8V6I - chains A and E of the 6 polymer chains in the assembly; structure by electron microscopy, 14.06 A resolution (very low resolution: no residue pairs are listed; an interface is given only as per-side residue counts).

[Chain A]
Name: DNA polymerase alpha catalytic subunit
Organism: Xenopus laevis
Notes: EC 2.7.7.7
Reference sequence: Q9DE46 (DPOLA_XENLA); residues 335-1458 here = UniProt positions 335-1458
Amino-acid sequence (1127 residues; numbered 332 to 1458; the number before each row is that of its first residue):
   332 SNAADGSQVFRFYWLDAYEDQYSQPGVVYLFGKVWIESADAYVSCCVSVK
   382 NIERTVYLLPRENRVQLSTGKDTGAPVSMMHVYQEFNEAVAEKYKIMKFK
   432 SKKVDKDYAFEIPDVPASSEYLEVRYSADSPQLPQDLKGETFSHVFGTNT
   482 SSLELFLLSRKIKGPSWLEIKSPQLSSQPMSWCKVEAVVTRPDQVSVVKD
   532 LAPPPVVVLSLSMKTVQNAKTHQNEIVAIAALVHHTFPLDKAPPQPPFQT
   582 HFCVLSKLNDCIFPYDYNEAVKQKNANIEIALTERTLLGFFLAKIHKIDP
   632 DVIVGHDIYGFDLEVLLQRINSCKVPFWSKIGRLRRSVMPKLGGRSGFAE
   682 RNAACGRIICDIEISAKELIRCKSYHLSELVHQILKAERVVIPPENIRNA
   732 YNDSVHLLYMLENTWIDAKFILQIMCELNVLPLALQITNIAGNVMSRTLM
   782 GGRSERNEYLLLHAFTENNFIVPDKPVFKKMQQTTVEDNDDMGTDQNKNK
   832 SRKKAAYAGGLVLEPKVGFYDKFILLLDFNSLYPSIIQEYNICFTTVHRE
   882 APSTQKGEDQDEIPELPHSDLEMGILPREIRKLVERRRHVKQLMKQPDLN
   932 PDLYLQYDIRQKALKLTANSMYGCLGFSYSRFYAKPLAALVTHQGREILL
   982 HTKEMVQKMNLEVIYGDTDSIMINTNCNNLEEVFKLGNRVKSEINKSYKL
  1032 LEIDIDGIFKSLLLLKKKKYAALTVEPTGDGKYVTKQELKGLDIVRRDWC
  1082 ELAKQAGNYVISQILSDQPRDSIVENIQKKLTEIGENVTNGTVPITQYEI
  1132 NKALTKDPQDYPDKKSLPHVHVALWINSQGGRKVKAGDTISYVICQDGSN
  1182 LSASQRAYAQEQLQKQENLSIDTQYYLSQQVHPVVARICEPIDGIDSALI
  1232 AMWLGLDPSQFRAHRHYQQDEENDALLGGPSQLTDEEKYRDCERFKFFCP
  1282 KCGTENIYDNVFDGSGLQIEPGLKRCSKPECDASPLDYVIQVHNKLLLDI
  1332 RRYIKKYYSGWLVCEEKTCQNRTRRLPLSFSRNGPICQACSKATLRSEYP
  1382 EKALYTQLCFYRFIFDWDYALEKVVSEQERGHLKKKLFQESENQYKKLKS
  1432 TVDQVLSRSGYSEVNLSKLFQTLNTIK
Not modelled in the structure: 332-338, 809-835, 883-891, 1243-1270, 1453-1458
Sequence notes: expression tag (332-334)
UniProt features mapped onto this chain:
  - zinc finger: Cys1280 to Pro1310 (CysA-type)
  - motif: Cys1345 to Cys1371 (CysB motif)
  - binding site (Zn(2+)): Cys1280, Cys1283, Cys1307, Cys1312, Cys1345, Cys1350, Cys1368, Cys1371
Metal / ion sites: Mg2+: Asp859, Phe860, Asp1000 (together with 2'-deoxyguanosine-5'-triphosphate); Zn2+ site 1: Cys1280, Cys1283, Cys1307, Cys1312; Zn2+ site 2: Cys1345, Cys1350, Cys1368, Cys1371
Small-molecule neighbours: 2'-deoxyguanosine-5'-triphosphate (DGT): Asp859, Phe860, Asn861, Ser862, Leu863, Tyr864, Pro865, Arg918, Lys922, Gln942, Lys946, Leu947, Asn950, Tyr953, Gly954, Asp1000

[Chain E]
Molecule: DNA template
Sequence (50 nucleotides; numbered 1 to 50; the number before each row is that of its first residue):
     1 TGTATGTATGTATGTCGCTAAGTTCACGCAGTATCCTGTATGTATGTATG
Not modelled in the structure: 1-12, 40-50

[How chain A and chain E interact]
At this resolution (14 A) residue pairs are not listed: 34 residues of chain A and 14 of chain E lie at the interface.

[Overview]
34 residues of chain A and 14 residues of chain E are in contact. Bound to chain A:
2'-deoxyguanosine-5'-triphosphate. Asp859(A), Phe860(A) and Asp1000(A) coordinate Mg2+. Cys1280(A),
Cys1283(A), Cys1307(A) and Cys1312(A) form the Zn2+ site 1. Curated annotation (UniProt) lists 8 Zn2+-binding
residues on chain A.
Here chain A is DNA polymerase alpha catalytic subunit (Xenopus laevis) and chain E is DNA template. Entry
8V6I (DNA elongation complex (configuration 1) of Xenopus laevis DNA polymerase alpha-primase) was determined
by electron microscopy, deposited together with 8G99, 8G9F, 8G9L, 8G9N, 8G9O, 8UCU and 8 further entries.
